PDB entry 4NWR | X-ray diffraction, 3.50 A resolution | chains T and S of the 24 polymer chains in the assembly

Chain T:
Molecule: Macrophage migration inhibitory factor-like protein
Organism: Leishmania major
UniProt: Q4Q413 (Q4Q413_LEIMA); numbering as in UniProt (aligned over 1-113)
Chain sequence (121 residues; row label = number of the first residue in the row):
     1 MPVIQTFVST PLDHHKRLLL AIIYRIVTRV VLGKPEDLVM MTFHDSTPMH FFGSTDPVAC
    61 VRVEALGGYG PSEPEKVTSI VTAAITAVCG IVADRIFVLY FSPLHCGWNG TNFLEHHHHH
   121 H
Disordered / not traced: 114-121
Differences from the reference sequence: engineered mutation L18 (Glu in Q4Q413), L19 (Asn in Q4Q413), I22 (Gln in Q4Q413), I23 (Val in Q4Q413), I26 (Ala in Q4Q413), V30 (Asp in Q4Q413), A87 (Lys in Q4Q413), V88 (Glu in Q4Q413); expression tag (114-121)

Chain S:
Molecule: integron gene cassette protein
Organism: uncultured bacterium
UniProt: B0BGB0 (B0BGB0_9BACT); residue numbers follow UniProt; this construct covers 1-158
Chain sequence (158 residues; row label = number of the first residue in the row):
     1 MESVNTSFLS PSLVTIRDFD NGQFAVLRIG RTGFPADKGD IDLCLDKMIG VRAAQIFLGD
    61 DTEDGFKGPH IRIRCVDIDD KHTYNAMVYV DLIVGTGASE VERETAEEEA KLALRVALQV
   121 DIADEHSCVT QFEMKLREEL LSSDSFHPDK DEYYKDFL
Disordered / not traced: 1-2, 95-99
Differences from the reference sequence: engineered mutation I49 (Lys in B0BGB0), A53 (Asp in B0BGB0), I56 (Gln in B0BGB0), F57 (Ser in B0BGB0), L58 (Ile in B0BGB0), D64 (Phe in B0BGB0), E109 (Leu in B0BGB0), L112 (Glu in B0BGB0), A113 (Lys in B0BGB0), V116 (Ala in B0BGB0)

Chain T / chain S interface:
Residue-residue contacts (21):
  H15(T) with I49(S)
  L18(T) with I49(S), hydrophobic
  L19(T) with I49(S), hydrophobic
  I22(T) with G50(S); A53(S), hydrophobic; A117(S), hydrophobic
  I23(T) with A53(S); I56(S), hydrophobic
  R25(T) with V116(S)
  I26(T) with F57(S), hydrophobic; A113(S); V116(S); A117(S), hydrophobic
  V27(T) with F57(S), hydrophobic
  R29(T) with V116(S)
  E36(T) with V116(S)
  I80(T) with F57(S), hydrophobic
  A83(T) with I56(S)
  A84(T) with I56(S), hydrophobic
  A87(T) with I56(S), hydrophobic; D60(S)
Interface residues without a listed pair, chain T (16 interface residues in all): V30, V88
Interface residues without a listed pair, chain S (13 interface residues in all): R52, A54, L112, Q119

In short:
Chain T and chain S form an interface of 16 and 13 residues respectively.
Here chain T is Macrophage migration inhibitory factor-like protein (Leishmania major) and chain S is integron
gene cassette protein (uncultured bacterium). Entry 4NWR (Computationally Designed Two-Component
Self-Assembling Tetrahedral Cage T33-28) was determined by X-ray diffraction together with 4NWN, 4NWO, 4NWP
and 4NWQ from the same study.
